9BLP - chain A; structure by X-ray diffraction, 1.20 A resolution.

# Chain A
Molecule: Surface anchored protein
Organism: Clostridium perfringens B str. ATCC 3626
Notes: fragment: Repeat domain 2, residues 439-587
UniProt: B1R775 (B1R775_CLOPF); residues 439-587 here = UniProt positions 439-587
Chain sequence (156 residues; each row starts with the number of its first residue):
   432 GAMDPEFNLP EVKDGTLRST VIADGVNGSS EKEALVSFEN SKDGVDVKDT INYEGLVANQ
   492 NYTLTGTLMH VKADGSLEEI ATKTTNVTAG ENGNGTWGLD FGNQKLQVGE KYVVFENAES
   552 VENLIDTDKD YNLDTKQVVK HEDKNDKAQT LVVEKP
Disordered / not traced: 432-445
Construct notes: expression tag (432-438); engineered mutation S450 (Thr in B1R775)
Ion coordination: Ca2+ site 1: D455, N471, D474, G475; Ca2+ site 2: D557, D559, D561, N563, D565
Reported in the primary citation:
  - contacts within the chain: S450-Q580, S450-E547
  - conformationally variable residues (side-chain flip): E547
  - mutagenesis - T450S, H572E, D577A, D577H, Q580E: decreased catalytic activity
  - catalytic residues: D480, E547, H572, D577 (proposed by the authors, not directly observed)
  - mutagenesis - D480N: abolished catalytic activity

# In short
D455, N471, D474 and G475 coordinate Ca2+ site 1. The Ca2+ site 2 is built by D557, D559, D561, N563 and D565.
From the paper: catalytic residues D480, E547 and H572 among others; T450S, H572E and D577A, among others,
reduce catalytic activity; 6 substitutions were tested in all.
Chain A is Surface anchored protein (Clostridium perfringens B str. ATCC 3626); the structure, T450S mutant of
repeat domain 2 from Clostridium perfringens adhesin CPE0147 with intramolecular ester bond, was determined by
X-ray diffraction (same publication as 9BLO).
